6HV5 - chains O and U of the 28 polymer chains in the assembly; structure by X-ray diffraction, 3.00 A resolution.

== Chain O ==
Protein: Proteasome subunit alpha type-2
From: Saccharomyces cerevisiae (strain ATCC 204508 / S288c)
Notes: EC 3.4.25.1
Reference sequence: P23639 (PSA2_YEAST); residue numbers follow UniProt; this construct covers 1-250
Sequence (250 residues; row label = number of the first residue in the row):
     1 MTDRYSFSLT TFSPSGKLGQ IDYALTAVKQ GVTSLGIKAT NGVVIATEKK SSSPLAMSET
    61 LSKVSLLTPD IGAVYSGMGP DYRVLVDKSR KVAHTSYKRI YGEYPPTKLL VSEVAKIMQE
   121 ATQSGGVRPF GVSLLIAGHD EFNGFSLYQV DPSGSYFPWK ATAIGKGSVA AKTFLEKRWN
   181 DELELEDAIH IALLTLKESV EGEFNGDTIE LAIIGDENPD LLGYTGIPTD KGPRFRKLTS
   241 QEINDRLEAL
Swiss-Prot annotation at these positions:
  - cross-link: Lys108 (Glycyl lysine isopeptide (Lys-Gly) (interchain with G-Cter in ubiquitin))

== Chain U ==
Protein: Proteasome subunit alpha type-1
From: Saccharomyces cerevisiae (strain ATCC 204508 / S288c)
Notes: EC 3.4.25.1
Reference sequence: P21243 (PSA1_YEAST); residues -8 to 243 here correspond to UniProt positions 1-252 (UniProt number = residue number + 9)
Sequence (252 residues; each row starts with the number of its first residue; numbers below 1 keep their minus sign (Met-8 is residue -8)):
    -8 MSGAAAASAA GYDRHITIFS PEGRLYQVEY AFKATNQTNI NSLAVRGKDC TVVISQKKVP
    52 DKLLDPTTVS YIFCISRTIG MVVNGPIPDA RNAALRAKAE AAEFRYKYGY DMPCDVLAKR
   112 MANLSQIYTQ RAYMRPLGVI LTFVSVDEEL GPSIYKTDPA GYYVGYKATA TGPKQQEITT
   172 NLENHFKKSK IDHINEESWE KVVEFAITHM IDALGTEFSK NDLEVGVATK DKFFTLSAEN
   232 IEERLVAIAE QD
Not modelled in the structure: -8 to 1, 243

== Interface between chain O and chain U ==
Residue-residue contacts (64):
  Thr2(O) - Tyr124(U)
  Asp3(O) - Tyr124(U)
  Tyr5(O) - Ile7(U)
  Tyr5(O) - Ala123(U)  hydrophobic
  Tyr5(O) - Tyr124(U)  hydrophobic
  Leu9(O) - Ile9(U)  hydrophobic
  Leu9(O) - Ala123(U)  hydrophobic
  Gln20(O) - Ile9(U)
  Gln20(O) - Phe10(U)  hydrogen bond (side chain-backbone)
  Tyr23(O) - Phe10(U)
  Tyr23(O) - Ser11(U)
  Tyr23(O) - Pro12(U)  hydrophobic
  Tyr23(O) - Gly14(U)
  Ala24(O) - Phe10(U)  hydrophobic
  Thr26(O) - Pro12(U)
  Thr26(O) - Glu13(U)
  Ala27(O) - Gly14(U)
  Ser52(O) - Tyr153(U)  hydrogen bond
  Pro54(O) - Lys158(U)  hydrogen bond (backbone-side chain)
  Pro54(O) - Glu174(U)
  Leu55(O) - Tyr157(U)
  Leu55(O) - Lys158(U)  hydrogen bond (backbone-backbone)
  Leu55(O) - Ala159(U)
  Leu55(O) - Thr170(U)
  Leu55(O) - Phe177(U)  hydrophobic
  Ala56(O) - Gly156(U)
  Ala56(O) - Tyr157(U)  hydrophobic
  Met57(O) - Arg37(U)
  Met57(O) - Val155(U)
  Met57(O) - Gly156(U)  hydrogen bond (backbone-backbone)
  Met57(O) - Tyr157(U)
  Met57(O) - Lys158(U)
  Thr60(O) - Tyr146(U)
  Thr60(O) - Val155(U)
  Thr60(O) - Gly156(U)  hydrogen bond (side chain-backbone)
  Leu61(O) - Tyr153(U)
  Met78(O) - Phe10(U)  hydrophobic
  Met78(O) - Leu16(U)  hydrophobic
  Pro80(O) - Gln117(U)
  Pro80(O) - Ala151(U)
  Pro80(O) - Gly152(U)
  Pro80(O) - Tyr153(U)
  Asp81(O) - Gln117(U)
  Arg83(O) - Ala113(U)  hydrogen bond (side chain-backbone)
  Arg83(O) - Asn114(U)
  Arg83(O) - Gly152(U)  hydrogen bond (side chain-backbone)
  Arg83(O) - Tyr154(U)
  Val84(O) - Asn114(U)
  Val84(O) - Gln117(U)
  Asp87(O) - Lys110(U)  salt bridge
  Asp87(O) - Asn114(U)
  Ala121(O) - Gln121(U)
  Gly126(O) - Arg122(U)
  Gly126(O) - Ala123(U)  hydrogen bond (backbone-backbone)
  Val127(O) - Gln121(U)
  Val127(O) - Arg122(U)
  Arg128(O) - Thr8(U)
  Arg128(O) - Phe10(U)
  Arg128(O) - Leu16(U)
  Arg128(O) - Thr120(U)  hydrogen bond (side chain-backbone)
  Arg128(O) - Gln121(U)  hydrogen bond (backbone-backbone)
  Pro129(O) - Phe10(U)
  Phe130(O) - Gln121(U)
  Gly131(O) - Phe10(U)
Other interface residues (no listed pair), chain O (31 interface residues in all): Gln30, Ser53
Other interface residues (no listed pair), chain U (34 interface residues in all): Thr160, Leu173

== Overview ==
Chain O and chain U form an interface of 31 and 34 residues respectively; the contacts include 11 hydrogen
bonds and 1 salt bridge. Among the polar pairs are Asp87(O)-Lys110(U), Gln20(O)-Phe10(U) and
Ser52(O)-Tyr153(U).
Chain O is Proteasome subunit alpha type-2 and chain U is Proteasome subunit alpha type-1, both from
Saccharomyces cerevisiae (strain ATCC 204508 / S288c); the structure, Yeast 20S proteasome with human beta2i
(1-53) in complex with 4, was determined by X-ray diffraction (same publication as 6HTB, 6HTC, 6HTD, 6HTP,
6HTR, 6HUB and 30 further entries).
